Entry 6K8Z (X-ray diffraction, 1.90 A resolution); this record covers chains A and B.

# Chain A (and B)
Protein: Pyridoxal kinase, putative
From: Leishmania donovani
Notes: EC 2.7.1.35; chain B of this document is another copy of the same molecule, construct and numbering; everything in this record applies to it too
Reference sequence: A0A3S7X3C0 (A0A3S7X3C0_LEIDO); residues 1-302 here = UniProt positions 1-302
Chain sequence (322 residues; each row starts with the number of its first residue; numbers below 1 keep their minus sign (Met-19 is residue -19)):
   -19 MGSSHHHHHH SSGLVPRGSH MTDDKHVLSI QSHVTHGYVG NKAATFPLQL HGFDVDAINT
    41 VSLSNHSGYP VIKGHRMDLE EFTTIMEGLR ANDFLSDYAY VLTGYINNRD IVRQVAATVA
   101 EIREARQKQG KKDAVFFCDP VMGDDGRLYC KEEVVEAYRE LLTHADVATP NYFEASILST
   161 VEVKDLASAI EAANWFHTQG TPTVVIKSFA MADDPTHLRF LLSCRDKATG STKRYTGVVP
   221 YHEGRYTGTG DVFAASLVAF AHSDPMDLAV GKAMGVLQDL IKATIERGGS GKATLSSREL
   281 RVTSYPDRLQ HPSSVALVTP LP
Disordered / not traced: -19 to 2, 126-131, 207, 267-277 (chain B: -19 to 3, 207)
Differences from the reference sequence: initiating methionine (-19); expression tag (-18 to 0)
Ion coordination: Ca2+: Asp124 (together with ADP)
Residues lining bound ligands: ADP (adenosine-5'-diphosphate): Asp124, Asn151, Lys187, Ser188, Leu198, Val219, Pro220, Tyr221, His222, Gly224, Tyr226, Thr229, Gly230, Phe233, Met254, Leu257, Gln258, Ile261

# How chain A and chain B interact
Contacting residue pairs - 73 pairs, chain A then chain B:
  Leu8(A) - Thr15(B)
  His13(A) - Ala37(B)  hydrogen bond (side chain-backbone)
  His13(A) - Asn39(B)
  Thr15(A) - Asp36(B)
  Thr15(A) - Ala37(B)  hydrogen bond (side chain-backbone)
  Thr15(A) - Ile38(B)
  Thr15(A) - Leu69(B)
  His16(A) - His6(B)
  His16(A) - Asp36(B)  salt bridge
  His16(A) - Phe74(B)
  His16(A) - Asp77(B)
  Tyr18(A) - Asp34(B)  hydrogen bond
  Lys22(A) - Val35(B)
  Phe26(A) - Phe26(B)  hydrophobic
  Phe26(A) - Gln29(B)
  Phe26(A) - Leu30(B)  hydrophobic
  Gln29(A) - Phe26(B)
  Gln29(A) - Thr283(B)
  Leu30(A) - Phe26(B)
  Leu30(A) - Leu30(B)  hydrophobic
  Phe33(A) - Thr283(B)
  Asp34(A) - Tyr18(B)  hydrogen bond
  Asp34(A) - Thr283(B)  hydrogen bond
  Val35(A) - Lys22(B)  hydrogen bond (backbone-side chain)
  Asp36(A) - Thr15(B)
  Asp36(A) - His16(B)
  Asp36(A) - Lys22(B)  salt bridge
  Ala37(A) - His13(B)  hydrogen bond (backbone-side chain)
  Ala37(A) - Thr15(B)  hydrogen bond (backbone-side chain)
  Ile38(A) - Thr15(B)
  Asn39(A) - His13(B)
  Asn39(A) - Asn39(B)
  Ser42(A) - Ile65(B)
  Leu43(A) - Ile65(B)
  Ser44(A) - Ile65(B)
  Ser44(A) - Gly68(B)
  Ser44(A) - Leu69(B)
  Asn45(A) - Asn72(B)  hydrogen bond
  Asn45(A) - Phe74(B)
  Tyr49(A) - Asn72(B)
  Tyr49(A) - Phe74(B)  hydrophobic
  Pro50(A) - Asn72(B)
  Val51(A) - Ala71(B)  hydrophobic
  Val51(A) - Asn72(B)  hydrogen bond (backbone-side chain)
  Lys53(A) - Thr64(B)
  Lys53(A) - Ile65(B)
  Lys53(A) - Glu67(B)
  Lys53(A) - Gly68(B)
  Gly54(A) - Thr64(B)
  Gly54(A) - Ile65(B)
  His55(A) - His55(B)
  His55(A) - Glu61(B)  salt bridge
  Glu61(A) - His55(B)  salt bridge
  Thr64(A) - Lys53(B)
  Thr64(A) - Gly54(B)
  Ile65(A) - Ser42(B)
  Ile65(A) - Ser44(B)
  Glu67(A) - Lys53(B)  salt bridge
  Gly68(A) - Ser44(B)
  Gly68(A) - Lys53(B)
  Leu69(A) - Thr15(B)
  Leu69(A) - Ser44(B)
  Ala71(A) - Val51(B)  hydrophobic
  Asn72(A) - Asn45(B)  hydrogen bond
  Asn72(A) - Tyr49(B)
  Asn72(A) - Pro50(B)
  Asn72(A) - Val51(B)  hydrogen bond (side chain-backbone)
  Phe74(A) - His16(B)
  Phe74(A) - Asn45(B)
  Phe74(A) - Tyr49(B)  hydrophobic
  Phe74(A) - Ser276(B)
  Thr283(A) - Gln29(B)
  Thr283(A) - Asp34(B)
Interface residues without a listed pair, chain A (39 interface residues in all): Gly32, Asp77, Tyr78
Interface residues without a listed pair, chain B (39 interface residues in all): Leu8, Phe33, Tyr78

# Summary
The chain A/chain B interface involves 39 residues from each chain, with 12 hydrogen bonds and 5 salt bridges.
Polar pairs include His16(A)-Asp36(B), Asp36(A)-Lys22(B) and His55(A)-Glu61(B). Bound to chain A: ADP.
Chain A and chain B are both Pyridoxal kinase, putative (Leishmania donovani); the structure, Pyridoxal Kinase
from Leishmania donovani in complex with ADP, was determined by X-ray diffraction, deposited together with
6K90, 6K91 and 6K92.
